PDB entry 5AV9 | X-ray diffraction, 2.20 A resolution | chains A and I of the 10 polymer chains in the assembly

# Chain A
Protein: Histone H3.1
Organism: Homo sapiens
Reference sequence: P68431 (H31_HUMAN); residues 0-135 here correspond to UniProt positions 1-136 (UniProt number = residue number + 1)
Sequence (139 residues; each row starts with the number of its first residue; numbers below 1 keep their minus sign (Gly-3 is residue -3)):
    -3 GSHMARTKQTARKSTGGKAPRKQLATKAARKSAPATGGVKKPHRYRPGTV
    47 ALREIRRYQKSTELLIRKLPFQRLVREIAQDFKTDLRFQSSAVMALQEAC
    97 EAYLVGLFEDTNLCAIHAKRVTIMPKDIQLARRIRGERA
Not modelled in the structure: -3 to 36
Sequence notes: expression tag (-3 to -1)

# Chain I
Molecule: 147-nt DNA strand
Sequence (147 nucleotides; numbered -73 to 73; the number before each row is that of its first residue; numbers below 1 keep their minus sign (DA-73 is residue -73)):
   -73 ATCAATATCCACCTGCAGATACTACCAAAAGTGTATTTGGAAACTGCTCC
   -23 ATCAAAAGGCATGTTCAGCTGGAATCCAGCTGAACATGCCTTTTGATGGA
    27 GCAGTTTCCAAATACACTTTTGGTAGTATCTGCAGGTGGATATTGAT
Bound ions: Mn2+ site 1: DG-35, DG-34; Mn2+ site 2 near DG-3 (its only coordinating residue here); Mn2+ site 3 near DG5 (its only coordinating residue here); Mn2+ site 4 near DG27 (its only coordinating residue here); Mn2+ site 5 near DG48 (its only coordinating residue here); Mn2+ site 6 near DG61 (its only coordinating residue here)

# Chain A / chain I interface
Residue-residue contacts (26; chain A residue first):
  Lys37(A) with DT73(I), salt bridge to the phosphate
  Arg40(A) with DG71(I), sugar contact
  Tyr41(A) with DT70(I), phosphate contact; DG71(I), phosphate contact
  Arg42(A) with DC-5(I), salt bridge to the phosphate; DG71(I), hydrogen bond to the phosphate; DA72(I), salt bridge to the phosphate
  Pro43(A) with DG-6(I), phosphate contact; DC-5(I), sugar contact
  Thr45(A) with DG71(I), hydrogen bond to the phosphate
  Arg63(A) with DA-13(I), sugar contact
  Arg72(A) with DA-23(I), salt bridge to the phosphate
  Arg83(A) with DC-24(I), hydrogen bond to the base; DA-23(I), phosphate contact
  Phe84(A) with DC-24(I), sugar contact; DA-23(I), hydrogen bond to the phosphate
  Gln85(A) with DC-24(I), phosphate contact
  Ser86(A) with DC-24(I), hydrogen bond to the phosphate
  Arg116(A) with DG-3(I), phosphate contact; DG-2(I), salt bridge to the phosphate
  Val117(A) with DT-4(I), phosphate contact; DG-3(I), hydrogen bond to the phosphate
  Thr118(A) with DT-4(I), hydrogen bond to the phosphate; DG-3(I), hydrogen bond to the phosphate
  Met120(A) with DG-3(I), phosphate contact; DG-2(I), phosphate contact
Other interface residues (no listed pair), chain A (17 interface residues in all): Lys115
Other interface residues (no listed pair), chain I (13 interface residues in all): DC-8

# Summary
17 residues of chain A face 13 of chain I across their interface; the contacts include 8 hydrogen bonds and 5
salt bridges. Polar pairs include Arg83(A)-DC-24(I), Arg42(A)-DG71(I) and Thr45(A)-DG71(I). DG-35(I) and
DG-34(I) coordinate Mn2+ site 1.
Chain A is Histone H3.1 (Homo sapiens) and chain I is a 147-nt DNA strand; the structure, human nucleosome
core particle, was determined by X-ray diffraction, deposited together with 5AV5, 5AV6, 5AV8, 5AVB and 5AVC.
